PDB entry 8IQW | X-ray diffraction, 2.50 A resolution | chains C and D of the 4 polymer chains in the assembly

# Chain C (and D)
Protein: Ferritin
Organism: Asterias forbesi
Notes: chain D of this document is another copy of the same molecule, construct and numbering; everything in this record applies to it too
UniProt: O02384 (O02384_ASTFO); residue numbers follow UniProt; this construct covers 1-171
Amino-acid sequence (171 residues; numbered 1 to 171; the number before each row is that of its first residue):
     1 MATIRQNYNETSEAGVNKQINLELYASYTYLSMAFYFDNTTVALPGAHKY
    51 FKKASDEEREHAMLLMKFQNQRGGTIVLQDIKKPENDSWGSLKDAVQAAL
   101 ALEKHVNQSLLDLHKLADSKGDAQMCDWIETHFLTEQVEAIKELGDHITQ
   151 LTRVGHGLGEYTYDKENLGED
Disordered / not traced: 1-2, 170-171
Construct notes: engineered mutation H156 (Pro in O02384)

# Interface between chain C and chain D
Pairs across the interface (54; chain C residue first):
  I4(C) with T40(D)
  L24(C) with Y28(D), hydrophobic
  Y28(C) with L24(D), hydrophobic; L78(D); Q79(D), hydrogen bond (side chain-backbone); I81(D), hydrophobic
  L31(C) with M63(D), hydrophobic; M66(D), hydrophobic
  S32(C) with L78(D)
  F35(C) with M63(D), hydrophobic; M66(D), hydrophobic; K67(D); N70(D), hydrogen bond (backbone-side chain)
  D38(C) with N70(D), hydrogen bond
  N39(C) with N70(D), hydrogen bond; G74(D)
  T40(C) with I4(D)
  K52(C) with M63(D)
  S55(C) with R59(D), hydrogen bond
  D56(C) with R59(D), salt bridge
  R59(C) with S55(D), hydrogen bond; D56(D), salt bridge; R59(D)
  M63(C) with L31(D), hydrophobic; F35(D); K52(D), hydrogen bond
  M66(C) with L31(D), hydrophobic; F35(D), hydrophobic
  K67(C) with F35(D); D38(D)
  N70(C) with F35(D), hydrogen bond (side chain-backbone); D38(D), hydrogen bond; N39(D)
  G74(C) with N39(D)
  I76(C) with F35(D), hydrophobic; D87(D)
  V77(C) with D87(D)
  L78(C) with Y28(D); S32(D); K83(D); D87(D)
  Q79(C) with Y28(D), hydrogen bond (backbone-side chain); K83(D)
  D80(C) with I81(D); K82(D), salt bridge; K83(D), hydrogen bond (side chain-backbone)
  I81(C) with Y28(D), hydrophobic; D80(D); I81(D), hydrogen bond (backbone-backbone)
  K82(C) with D80(D), salt bridge
  K83(C) with L78(D); Q79(D); D80(D), hydrogen bond (backbone-side chain)
  P84(C) with L78(D), hydrophobic
Other interface residues (no listed pair), chain C (29 interface residues in all): S27, E60
Other interface residues (no listed pair), chain D (28 interface residues in all): S27, I76, P84

# In short
The interface between chain C and chain D involves 29 residues on one side and 28 on the other; the contacts
include 13 hydrogen bonds and 4 salt bridges. Among the polar pairs are D56(C)-R59(D), D80(C)-K82(D) and
Y28(C)-Q79(D).
Both chains are Ferritin (Asterias forbesi). Entry 8IQW (AfFer(Asterias forbesii ferritin) mutant-P156H) was
determined by X-ray diffraction, deposited together with 8IQV, 8IQX, 8IQY, 8IQZ and 8IR0.
